1FZ2 - chains A and C of the 6 polymer chains in the assembly; structure by X-ray diffraction, 2.15 A resolution.

[Chain A]
Protein: Methane monooxygenase component A, alpha chain
Source organism: Methylococcus capsulatus
Notes: EC 1.14.13.25
UniProt: P22869 (MEMA_METCA); numbering as in UniProt (aligned over 1-527)
Chain sequence (527 residues; each row starts with the number of its first residue):
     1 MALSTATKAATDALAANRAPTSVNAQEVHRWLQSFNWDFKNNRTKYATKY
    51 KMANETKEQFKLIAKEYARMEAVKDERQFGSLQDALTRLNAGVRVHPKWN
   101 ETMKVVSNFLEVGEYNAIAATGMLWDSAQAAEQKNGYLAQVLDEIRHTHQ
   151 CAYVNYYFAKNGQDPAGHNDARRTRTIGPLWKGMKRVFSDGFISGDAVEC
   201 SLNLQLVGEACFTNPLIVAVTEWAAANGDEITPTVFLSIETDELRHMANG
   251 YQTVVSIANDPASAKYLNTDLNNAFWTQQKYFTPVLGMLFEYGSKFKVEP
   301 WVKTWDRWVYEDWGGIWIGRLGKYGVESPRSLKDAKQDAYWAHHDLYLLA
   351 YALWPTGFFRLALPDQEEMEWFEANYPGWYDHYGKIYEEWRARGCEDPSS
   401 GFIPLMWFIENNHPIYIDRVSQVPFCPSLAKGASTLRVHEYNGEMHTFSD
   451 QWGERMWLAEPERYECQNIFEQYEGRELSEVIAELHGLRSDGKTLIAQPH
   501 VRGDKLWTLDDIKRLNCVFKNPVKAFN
Unresolved in the structure: 1-16
Bound ions: Fe2+ site 1: Glu114, Glu144, His147; Fe2+ site 2: Glu209, Glu243, His246; Ca2+ near Asn527 (its only coordinating residue here)

[Chain C]
Protein: Methane monooxygenase component A, beta chain
Source organism: Methylococcus capsulatus
Notes: EC 1.14.13.25
UniProt: P18798 (MEMB_METCA); residue numbers follow UniProt; this construct covers 1-389
Chain sequence (389 residues; each row starts with the number of its first residue):
     1 MSMLGERRRGLTDPEMAAVILKALPEAPLDGNNKMGYFVTPRWKRLTEYE
    51 ALTVYAQPNADWIAGGLDWGDWTQKFHGGRPSWGNETTELRTVDWFKHRD
   101 PLRRWHAPYVKDKAEEWRYTDRFLQGYSADGQIRAMNPTWRDEFINRYWG
   151 AFLFNEYGLFNAHSQGAREALSDVTRVSLAFWGFDKIDIAQMIQLERGFL
   201 AKIVPGFDESTAVPKAEWTNGEVYKSARLAVEGLWQEVFDWNESAFSVHA
   251 VYDALFGQFVRREFFQRLAPRFGDNLTPFFINQAQTYFQIAKQGVQDLYY
   301 NCLGDDPEFSDYNRTVMRNWTGKWLEPTIAALRDFMGLFAKLPAGTTDKE
   351 EITASLYRVVDDWIEDYASRIDFKADRDQIVKAVLAGLK
Unresolved in the structure: 1
Differences from the reference sequence: conflict Arg370 (Ala in P18798)
Bound ions: Ca2+ site 1 near Glu222 (its only coordinating residue here); Ca2+ site 2 near Asp348 (its only coordinating residue here); Ca2+ site 3: Asp376, Asp378

[Interface between chain A and chain C]
Contacting residue pairs (239):
  Arg18(A) - Ser128(C)
  Arg18(A) - Ala129(C)  hydrogen bond (side chain-backbone)
  Arg18(A) - Asp130(C)
  Arg18(A) - Gly131(C)
  Ala19(A) - Ser128(C)
  Pro20(A) - Gln125(C)
  Pro20(A) - Ser128(C)
  Pro20(A) - Ala129(C)  hydrophobic
  Thr21(A) - Leu124(C)
  Thr21(A) - Gln125(C)
  Thr21(A) - Ser128(C)  hydrogen bond (backbone-side chain)
  Thr21(A) - Phe199(C)
  Thr21(A) - Lys202(C)
  Thr21(A) - Ile203(C)
  Ser22(A) - Asp121(C)  hydrogen bond
  Ser22(A) - Lys202(C)  hydrogen bond (backbone-side chain)
  Val23(A) - Trp117(C)
  Val23(A) - Leu195(C)
  Val23(A) - Gly198(C)
  Val23(A) - Phe199(C)  hydrophobic
  Glu27(A) - Lys202(C)  salt bridge
  Val28(A) - Gln191(C)
  Val28(A) - Gln194(C)
  Val28(A) - Leu195(C)  hydrophobic
  Trp31(A) - Gln194(C)
  Trp31(A) - Glu209(C)  hydrogen bond
  Trp31(A) - Ser210(C)
  Trp31(A) - Thr211(C)
  Leu32(A) - Gln191(C)
  Ser34(A) - Phe154(C)
  Ser34(A) - Thr211(C)  hydrogen bond
  Ser34(A) - Lys215(C)  hydrogen bond (backbone-side chain)
  Phe35(A) - Leu153(C)  hydrophobic
  Phe35(A) - Phe154(C)
  Phe35(A) - Tyr157(C)
  Asn36(A) - Tyr157(C)
  Asn36(A) - Lys215(C)  hydrogen bond (backbone-side chain)
  Asn36(A) - Trp235(C)
  Trp37(A) - Phe154(C)
  Trp37(A) - Trp218(C)
  Trp37(A) - Thr219(C)
  Trp37(A) - Arg228(C)
  Trp37(A) - Val231(C)  hydrophobic
  Trp37(A) - Glu232(C)  hydrogen bond
  Phe39(A) - Glu232(C)
  Phe39(A) - Trp235(C)  hydrophobic
  Phe39(A) - Gln236(C)
  Asn41(A) - Gln236(C)
  Asn41(A) - Glu237(C)
  Asn42(A) - Trp235(C)
  Asn42(A) - Gln236(C)  hydrogen bond
  Arg43(A) - Gln236(C)  hydrogen bond (side chain-backbone)
  Arg43(A) - Phe239(C)
  Lys45(A) - Gln165(C)  hydrogen bond
  Lys45(A) - Trp235(C)  hydrogen bond (side chain-backbone)
  Lys45(A) - Gln236(C)
  Lys45(A) - Val238(C)  hydrogen bond (side chain-backbone)
  Lys45(A) - Phe239(C)
  Tyr46(A) - Gln165(C)
  Tyr46(A) - Arg168(C)
  Tyr46(A) - Glu169(C)  hydrogen bond
  Ile63(A) - Gln191(C)
  Ala64(A) - Lys113(C)
  Ala64(A) - Phe184(C)  hydrophobic
  Ala64(A) - Asp188(C)
  Ala64(A) - Gln191(C)  hydrogen bond (backbone-side chain)
  Lys65(A) - Lys113(C)
  Lys65(A) - Glu116(C)
  Lys65(A) - Trp117(C)
  Lys65(A) - Asp188(C)  salt bridge
  Lys65(A) - Met192(C)
  Lys65(A) - Gln283(C)  hydrogen bond
  Lys65(A) - Tyr287(C)  hydrogen bond
  Glu66(A) - Trp117(C)  hydrogen bond
  Tyr67(A) - His106(C)  hydrogen bond
  Tyr67(A) - Phe184(C)  hydrophobic
  Ala68(A) - Val110(C)
  Ala68(A) - Lys113(C)
  Arg69(A) - Ala114(C)
  Ala72(A) - Val110(C)
  Ala72(A) - Ala114(C)  hydrophobic
  Asp75(A) - Ala107(C)
  Asp75(A) - Val110(C)
  Phe79(A) - Trp105(C)  hydrophobic
  Phe79(A) - Ala107(C)  hydrophobic
  Val93(A) - Leu24(C)
  Arg94(A) - Leu11(C)
  Arg94(A) - Ile20(C)
  Arg94(A) - Leu21(C)
  Val95(A) - Ile20(C)
  Val95(A) - Leu24(C)
  His96(A) - Ile20(C)
  Pro97(A) - Ala23(C)
  Glu111(A) - Ala56(C)
  Val112(A) - Pro58(C)  hydrophobic
  Tyr115(A) - Gln57(C)  hydrogen bond
  Tyr115(A) - Trp83(C)  hydrophobic
  Tyr115(A) - Ser172(C)  hydrogen bond (side chain-backbone)
  Tyr115(A) - Asp173(C)  hydrogen bond (side chain-backbone)
  Tyr115(A) - Arg176(C)  hydrogen bond
  Asn116(A) - Pro58(C)
  Asn116(A) - Trp83(C)
  Ile118(A) - Arg176(C)
  Ala119(A) - Trp83(C)  hydrophobic
  Ala119(A) - Ala167(C)
  Ala119(A) - Arg168(C)
  Ala119(A) - Arg176(C)
  Gly122(A) - Ser164(C)
  Met123(A) - Phe76(C)  hydrophobic
  Met123(A) - Arg168(C)  hydrogen bond
  Trp125(A) - Phe160(C)  hydrophobic
  Trp125(A) - Asn161(C)
  Trp125(A) - His163(C)
  Trp125(A) - Ser164(C)
  Trp125(A) - Ala167(C)  hydrophobic
  Asp126(A) - Ser164(C)  hydrogen bond
  Ala131(A) - Tyr157(C)
  Lys134(A) - Tyr157(C)
  Lys134(A) - Asn161(C)
  Leu138(A) - Phe160(C)  hydrophobic
  Leu138(A) - Phe184(C)  hydrophobic
  Leu142(A) - His106(C)  hydrogen bond (backbone-side chain)
  Leu142(A) - Phe181(C)  hydrophobic
  Leu142(A) - Phe184(C)  hydrophobic
  Ile145(A) - His106(C)
  Ile145(A) - Ala180(C)  hydrophobic
  Arg146(A) - His106(C)
  His149(A) - Leu52(C)
  His149(A) - Thr53(C)  hydrogen bond
  His149(A) - Trp105(C)
  His149(A) - His106(C)  hydrogen bond (side chain-backbone)
  Ala152(A) - Met35(C)
  Ala152(A) - Leu52(C)
  Tyr153(A) - Glu48(C)
  Tyr153(A) - Leu52(C)
  Tyr156(A) - Met35(C)  hydrophobic
  Tyr156(A) - Ala51(C)  hydrophobic
  Tyr156(A) - Leu52(C)  hydrophobic
  Ala159(A) - Asn33(C)
  Lys160(A) - Asn33(C)  hydrogen bond (backbone-backbone)
  Gln163(A) - Leu24(C)
  Gln163(A) - Pro25(C)
  Gln163(A) - Pro28(C)
  Gln163(A) - Leu29(C)  hydrogen bond (backbone-backbone)
  Asp164(A) - Leu29(C)
  Pro165(A) - Asp30(C)
  Pro165(A) - Asn32(C)
  Pro165(A) - Asn33(C)
  Ala166(A) - Asp30(C)
  His168(A) - Met35(C)
  Asn169(A) - Asn32(C)  hydrogen bond (side chain-backbone)
  Asn169(A) - Lys34(C)
  Asn169(A) - Met35(C)
  Asn169(A) - Gly36(C)  hydrogen bond (backbone-backbone)
  Asn169(A) - Tyr37(C)
  Asn169(A) - Phe38(C)
  Asp170(A) - Tyr37(C)  hydrogen bond
  Asp170(A) - Phe38(C)
  Arg172(A) - Met35(C)
  Arg172(A) - Ala51(C)  hydrogen bond (side chain-backbone)
  Arg172(A) - Leu52(C)  hydrogen bond (side chain-backbone)
  Arg172(A) - Thr53(C)
  Arg172(A) - Val54(C)  hydrogen bond (side chain-backbone)
  Arg172(A) - Tyr55(C)
  Arg172(A) - Ala56(C)
  Arg173(A) - Tyr37(C)  hydrogen bond
  Arg173(A) - Phe38(C)
  Arg173(A) - Leu67(C)
  Arg175(A) - Tyr55(C)
  Arg175(A) - Ala56(C)
  Arg175(A) - Pro58(C)
  Thr176(A) - Asp68(C)
  Thr176(A) - Trp69(C)  hydrogen bond (backbone-side chain)
  Trp181(A) - Pro58(C)  hydrophobic
  Trp181(A) - Asp68(C)  hydrogen bond
  Lys182(A) - Trp69(C)  hydrogen bond (side chain-backbone)
  Lys182(A) - Thr73(C)
  Lys185(A) - Asp68(C)  salt bridge
  Lys185(A) - Thr73(C)
  Arg186(A) - Thr73(C)  hydrogen bond (backbone-side chain)
  Arg186(A) - Gln74(C)  hydrogen bond
  Asp190(A) - Trp72(C)
  Asp190(A) - Thr73(C)  hydrogen bond
  Asp190(A) - Gln74(C)
  Asp190(A) - Ser82(C)  hydrogen bond
  Gly191(A) - Gln74(C)
  Ile193(A) - Phe76(C)
  Ile193(A) - Ser82(C)
  Ile193(A) - Trp83(C)
  Ile193(A) - Arg168(C)  hydrogen bond (backbone-side chain)
  Ser194(A) - Gln74(C)  hydrogen bond (backbone-side chain)
  Ser194(A) - Lys75(C)
  Ser194(A) - Phe76(C)
  Ser194(A) - Ser82(C)  hydrogen bond
  Gly195(A) - Phe76(C)
  Glu222(A) - Arg7(C)  salt bridge
  Ala225(A) - Arg9(C)
  Ala225(A) - Gly10(C)  hydrogen bond (backbone-backbone)
  Ala226(A) - Gly10(C)
  Ala226(A) - Met16(C)
  Asn227(A) - Ile20(C)
  Gly228(A) - Gly10(C)
  Gly228(A) - Leu11(C)
  Gly228(A) - Ile20(C)
  Glu230(A) - Arg9(C)  salt bridge
  Glu230(A) - Leu11(C)
  Phe296(A) - Met16(C)  hydrophobic
  Phe296(A) - Val19(C)  hydrophobic
  Arg360(A) - Leu29(C)
  Gln422(A) - Thr73(C)
  Glu460(A) - His77(C)  salt bridge
  Glu462(A) - Lys75(C)
  Glu462(A) - His77(C)
  Glu462(A) - Gly78(C)  hydrogen bond (side chain-backbone)
  Glu462(A) - Gly79(C)
  Arg463(A) - Thr73(C)
  Arg463(A) - Gln74(C)
  Arg463(A) - Lys75(C)  hydrogen bond (side chain-backbone)
  Arg463(A) - Phe76(C)
  Arg463(A) - His77(C)  hydrogen bond
  Tyr464(A) - Thr73(C)
  Tyr464(A) - Gln74(C)  hydrogen bond
  Glu465(A) - Asp71(C)
  Glu465(A) - Lys75(C)  salt bridge
  Cys466(A) - Asp71(C)
  Cys466(A) - Trp72(C)
  Cys466(A) - Thr73(C)
  Gln467(A) - Trp69(C)
  Gln467(A) - Gly70(C)
  Gln467(A) - Asp71(C)  hydrogen bond (side chain-backbone)
  Asn468(A) - Trp69(C)
  Ile469(A) - Trp69(C)  hydrophobic
  Gln472(A) - Trp69(C)
  Tyr473(A) - Trp69(C)  hydrogen bond
  Arg489(A) - Leu29(C)  hydrogen bond (side chain-backbone)
  Arg489(A) - Asp30(C)
  Ser490(A) - Asp30(C)  hydrogen bond
  Ser490(A) - Asn32(C)
  Gly503(A) - Leu29(C)
Interface residues without a listed pair, chain A (117 interface residues in all): Asn24, Ala25, Asp38, Leu62, Glu71, Leu89, Asn135, Thr148, Asn155, Gly162, Ser189, Glu199, Lys295, Val420, Leu485, Arg502, Leu506
Interface residues without a listed pair, chain C (115 interface residues in all): Arg8, Ala27, Gly31, Arg80, Pro81, Tyr109, Lys111, Arg118, Arg134, Gly158, Val177, Ile187, Ala190

[Summary]
117 residues of chain A face 115 of chain C across their interface; the contacts include 57 hydrogen bonds and
7 salt bridges. Among the polar pairs are Glu27(A)-Lys202(C), Lys65(A)-Asp188(C) and Lys185(A)-Asp68(C). The
Fe2+ site 1 is built by Glu114(A), Glu144(A) and His147(A).
Here chain A is Methane monooxygenase component A, alpha chain and chain C is Methane monooxygenase component
A, beta chain, both from Methylococcus capsulatus. Entry 1FZ2 (Methane monooxygenase hydroxylase, form II
mixed-valent generated by crystal soaking) was determined by X-ray diffraction, deposited together with 1FYZ,
1FZ0, 1FZ1, 1FZ3, 1FZ4 and 1FZ5.
